8BV1 - chains A and N; structure by X-ray diffraction, 2.83 A resolution.

== Chain A ==
Protein: Histone chaperone ASF1A
Organism: Homo sapiens
Reference sequence: Q9Y294 (ASF1A_HUMAN); numbering as in UniProt (aligned over 1-156)
Amino-acid sequence (158 residues; each row starts with the number of its first residue; numbers below 1 keep their minus sign (Gly-1 is residue -1)):
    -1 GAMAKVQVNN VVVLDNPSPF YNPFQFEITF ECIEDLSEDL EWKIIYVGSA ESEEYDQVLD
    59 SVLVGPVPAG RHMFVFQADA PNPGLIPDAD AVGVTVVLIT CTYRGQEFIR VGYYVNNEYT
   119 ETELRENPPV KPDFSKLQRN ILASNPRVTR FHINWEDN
Not modelled in the structure: -1 to 0, 156
Construct notes: expression tag (-1 to 0)
Swiss-Prot annotation at these positions:
  - motif: Ile31 to Asp37 (Required for interaction with HIRA)
  - mutagenesis: Glu36 to Asp37 (Abrogates interaction with HIRA and induction of senescence-associated heterochromatin foci), Asp37 (D37A: Abrogates interaction with CHAF1B and HIRA), Glu49 (E49A: Loss of interaction with TLK2), Asp54 (D54R: Reduces interaction with histone H3), Val62 to Pro64 (Abrogates interaction with HIRA and induction of senescence-associated heterochromatin foci), Asp88 (D88A: Loss of interaction with TLK2. Reduced phosphorylation), Val94 (V94R: Abrogates interaction with histone H3 and histone H4. Loss of interaction with TLK2. Reduced phosphorylation), Arg108 (R108E: Reduces interaction with histone H3)

== Chain N ==
Protein: P4 peptide inhibitor of histone chaperone ASF1
Amino-acid sequence (13 residues; numbered 1 to 13; the number before each row is that of its first residue):
     1 XEKXARLARR IAX
Modified residues: ACE (acetyl group) at position 1; ALN (naphthalen-2-yl-3-alanine) at position 4; NH2 (amino group) at position 13

== How chain A and chain N interact ==
Pairs across the interface - 24 pairs, chain A then chain N:
  Val45(A) with Arg10(N)
  Ala48(A) with Lys3(N); Arg6(N); Leu7(N), hydrophobic
  Glu49(A) with Arg6(N), salt bridge
  Glu51(A) with Arg10(N), salt bridge
  Asp54(A) with Arg10(N), salt bridge
  Asp88(A) with Lys3(N), salt bridge
  Val92(A) with Lys3(N); ALN_4(N)
  Thr93(A) with Leu7(N)
  Val94(A) with Leu7(N), hydrophobic; Ile11(N), hydrophobic
  Leu96(A) with Ile11(N), hydrophobic
  Arg108(A) with Arg10(N), hydrogen bond (side chain-backbone); Ile11(N); Ala12(N)
  Tyr112(A) with ALN_4(N); Ala8(N); Ile11(N), hydrophobic
  Arg145(A) with Ile11(N)
  Thr147(A) with Ile11(N), hydrogen bond (side chain-backbone); NH2_13(N)
  Phe149(A) with NH2_13(N)
Other interface residues (no listed pair), chain A (17 interface residues in all): Ala87, Gly110

== Summary ==
The interface between chain A and chain N involves 17 residues on one side and 9 on the other, with 2 hydrogen
bonds and 4 salt bridges. Polar contacts include Glu49(A)-Arg6(N), Glu51(A)-Arg10(N) and Asp54(A)-Arg10(N).
UniProt lists 10 mutagenesis sites on chain A.
Here chain A is Histone chaperone ASF1A (Homo sapiens) and chain N is P4 peptide inhibitor of histone
chaperone ASF1. Entry 8BV1 (Peptide inhibitor P4 in complex with ASF1 histone chaperone) was determined by
X-ray diffraction together with 8CJ1, 8CJ2 and 8CJ3 from the same study.
